Entry 7UDS (electron microscopy, 3.10 A resolution); this record covers chains c and b of the 12 polymer chains in the assembly.

[Chain c (and b)]
Molecule: Glycoprotein G2
From: Lassa mammarenavirus
Notes: chain b of this document is another copy of the same molecule, construct and numbering; everything in this record applies to it too
Reference sequence: Q9IMJ0 (Q9IMJ0_9VIRU); numbering as in UniProt (aligned over 259-418)
Sequence (206 residues; numbered 259 to 464; the number before each row is that of its first residue):
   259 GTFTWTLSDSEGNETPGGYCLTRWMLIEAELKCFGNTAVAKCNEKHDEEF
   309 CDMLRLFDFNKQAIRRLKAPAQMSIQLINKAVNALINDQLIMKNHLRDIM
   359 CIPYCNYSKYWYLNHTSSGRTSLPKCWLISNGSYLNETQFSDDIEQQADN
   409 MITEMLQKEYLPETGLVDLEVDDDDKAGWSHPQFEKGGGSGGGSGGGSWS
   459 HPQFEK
Not modelled in the structure: 259-275, 415-464
Differences from the reference sequence: engineered mutation P328 (Glu in Q9IMJ0), C359 (Gly in Q9IMJ0); expression tag (419-464)
Disulfide bonds: C278-C291, C300-C309, C363-C384
Covalently attached groups: N-acetylglucosamine (NAG) linked to N372
Reported in the primary citation:
  - mutagenesis - Q397H: increased binding to GPC-B MAbs

[How chain c and chain b interact]
Residue-residue contacts (12; chain c residue first):
  Q320(c) - M358(b)
  R324(c) - M358(b)
  R324(c) - C359(b)  hydrogen bond (side chain-backbone)
  R324(c) - I360(b)
  L325(c) - M358(b)  hydrophobic
  K338(c) - H353(b)  hydrogen bond
  K338(c) - L354(b)
  K338(c) - I357(b)
  A339(c) - L354(b)  hydrophobic
  N341(c) - Q347(b)  hydrogen bond (backbone-side chain)
  A342(c) - K351(b)
  I344(c) - Q347(b)  hydrogen bond (backbone-side chain)
Also at the interface, not in a pair above, chain c (11 interface residues in all): N301, E302, L335
Also at the interface, not in a pair above, chain b (11 interface residues in all): K303, D305, M350

[Summary]
The chain c/chain b interface involves 11 residues from each chain; the contacts include 4 hydrogen bonds.
Polar pairs include R324(c)-C359(b), K338(c)-H353(b) and N341(c)-Q347(b). N-acetylglucosamine is covalently
linked to N372(c). The paper reports that Q397H of chain c increases binding to GPC-B MAbs.
Chain c and chain b are both Glycoprotein G2 (Lassa mammarenavirus); the structure, Structure of lineage I
(Pinneo) Lassa virus glycoprotein bound to Fab 25.10C, was determined by electron microscopy.
